Entry 8P63 (electron microscopy, 3.70 A resolution); this record covers chains 5 and A of the 14 polymer chains in the assembly.

[Chain 5]
Molecule: Minichromosome maintenance protein 5
From: Saccharomyces cerevisiae
Notes: EC 3.6.4.12
UniProtKB: P29496 (MCM5_YEAST); residue numbers follow UniProt; this construct covers 1-775
Amino-acid sequence (775 residues; each row starts with the number of its first residue):
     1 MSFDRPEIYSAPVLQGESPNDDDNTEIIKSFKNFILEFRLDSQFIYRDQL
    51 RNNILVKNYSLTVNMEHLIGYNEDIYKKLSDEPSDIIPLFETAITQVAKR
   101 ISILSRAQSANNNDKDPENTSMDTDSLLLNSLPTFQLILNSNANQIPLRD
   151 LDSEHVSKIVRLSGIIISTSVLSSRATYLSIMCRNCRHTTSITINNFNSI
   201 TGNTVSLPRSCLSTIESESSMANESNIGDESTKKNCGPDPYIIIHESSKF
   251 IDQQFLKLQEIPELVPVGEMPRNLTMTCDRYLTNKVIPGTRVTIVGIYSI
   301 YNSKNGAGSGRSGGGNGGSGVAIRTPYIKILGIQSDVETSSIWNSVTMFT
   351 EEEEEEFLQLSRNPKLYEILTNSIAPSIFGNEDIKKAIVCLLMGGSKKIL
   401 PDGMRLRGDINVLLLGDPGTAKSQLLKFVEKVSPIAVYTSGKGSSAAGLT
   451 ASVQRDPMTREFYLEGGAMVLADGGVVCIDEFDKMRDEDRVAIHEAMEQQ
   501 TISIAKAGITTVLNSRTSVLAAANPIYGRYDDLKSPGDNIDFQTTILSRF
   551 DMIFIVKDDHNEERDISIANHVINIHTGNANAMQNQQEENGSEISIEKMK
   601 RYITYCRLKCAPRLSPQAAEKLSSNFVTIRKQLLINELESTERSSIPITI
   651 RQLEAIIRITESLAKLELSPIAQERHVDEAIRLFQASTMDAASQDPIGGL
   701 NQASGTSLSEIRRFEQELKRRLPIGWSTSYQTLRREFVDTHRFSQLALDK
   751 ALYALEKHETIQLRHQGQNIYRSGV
Disordered / not traced: 1-19, 109-127, 199-204, 214-233, 307-318, 342-345, 700-705, 774-775
Curated features (UniProtKB/Swiss-Prot):
  - motif: Ser548 to Asp551 (Arginine finger)
  - binding site (ATP): Gly416 to Ser423
  - mutagenesis: Lys422 (K422A: Loss of MCM2-7 complex helicase activity)

[Chain A]
Molecule: 9-nt DNA strand
Sequence (9 nucleotides; numbered 14 to 22; the number before each row is that of its first residue):
    14 AAAAAAAAA

[How chain 5 and chain A interact]
Pairs across the interface (11; chain 5 residue first):
  Ser445(5) - DA18(A)  hydrogen bond to the phosphate
  Ala447(5) - DA17(A)  phosphate contact
  Ser452(5) - DA17(A)  sugar contact
  Val453(5) - DA16(A)  sugar contact
  Val453(5) - DA17(A)  phosphate contact
  Arg455(5) - DA14(A)  base contact
  Arg460(5) - DA14(A)  base contact
  Phe462(5) - DA15(A)  sugar contact
  Lys506(5) - DA16(A)  sugar contact
  Lys506(5) - DA17(A)  salt bridge to the phosphate
  Ala507(5) - DA16(A)  phosphate contact
Also at the interface, not in a pair above, chain 5 (11 interface residues in all): Gly448, Ala451

[Summary]
11 residues of chain 5 and 5 residues of chain A are in contact, with 1 hydrogen bond and 1 salt bridge. Among
the polar pairs are Ser445(5)-DA18(A) and Lys506(5)-DA17(A). From UniProt: 8 ATP-binding residues and one
mutagenesis site on chain 5.
Here chain 5 is Minichromosome maintenance protein 5 (Saccharomyces cerevisiae) and chain A is a 9-nt DNA
strand. Entry 8P63 (S. cerevisiae consensus-sCMGE on ssDNA after DNA replication initiation) was determined by
electron microscopy, deposited together with 8P5E and 8P62.
